Entry 7DC7 (X-ray diffraction, 1.77 A resolution); this record covers chains A and B.

Chain A:
Molecule: D12 Fab heavy chain
From: Homo sapiens
Notes: antibody fragment or engineered binder
Sequence (227 residues; each row starts with the number of its first residue; a row labelled like 82A-82C holds insertion residues (82A, then the next letters in order)):
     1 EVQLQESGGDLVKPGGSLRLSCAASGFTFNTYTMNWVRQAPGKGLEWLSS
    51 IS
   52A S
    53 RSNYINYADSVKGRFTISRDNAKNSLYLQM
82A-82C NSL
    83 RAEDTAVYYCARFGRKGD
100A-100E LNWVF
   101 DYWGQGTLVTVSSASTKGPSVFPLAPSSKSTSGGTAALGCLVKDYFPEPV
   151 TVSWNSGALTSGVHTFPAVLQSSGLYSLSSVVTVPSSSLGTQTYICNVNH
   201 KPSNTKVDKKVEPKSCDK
Disordered / not traced: 214-218
Disulfide bonds: Cys-22/Cys-92, Cys-140/Cys-196
Modified / non-standard residues: Glu-1 (pyroglutamic acid; PCA)
Ligand contacts: ATP (adenosine-5'-triphosphate): Thr-33, Ser-52, Ser-52A, Arg-53, Tyr-56, Asn-58, Phe-95, Gly-96, Arg-97, Lys-98, Leu-100A, Asn-100B, Trp-100C, Val-100D

Chain B:
Molecule: D12 Fab light chain
From: Homo sapiens
Notes: antibody fragment or engineered binder
Sequence (216 residues; each row starts with the number of its first residue; note: 4 numbers in that range are skipped by the numbering (no residue carries them; nothing is unmodelled there); a row labelled like 27A-27C holds insertion residues (27A, then the next letters in order)):
     1 QSALTQPPS
    11 ASGSPGQSVTISCTGTS
27A-27C SDV
    28 GGYNYVSWYQQHPGKAPKLMIYEVSKRPSGVPDRFSGSKSGNTASLTVSG
    78 LQAEDEADYFCSSYAGSN
   95A N
    96 VVFGGGTKLTVLGQPKAAPSVTLFPPSSEELQANKATLVCLISDFYPGAV
   146 TVAWKADSSPVKAGVETTTPSKQS
   171 NNKYAASSYLSLTPEQWKSHRSYSCQVTHEG
   204 STVEKTVAPTECS
Disordered / not traced: 214-216
Disulfide bonds: Cys-23/Cys-88, Cys-135/Cys-195

Interface between chain A and chain B:
Pairs across the interface (66):
  Gln-39(A) / Gln-38(B)
  Gln-39(A) / Phe-87(B)
  Gly-44(A) / Phe-87(B)
  Gly-44(A) / Gly-99(B)
  Gly-44(A) / Gly-100(B)
  Leu-45(A) / Phe-87(B)  hydrophobic
  Leu-45(A) / Phe-98(B)
  Leu-45(A) / Gly-99(B)
  Trp-47(A) / Asn-95(B)
  Trp-47(A) / Asn-95A(B)
  Trp-47(A) / Val-96(B)
  Trp-47(A) / Phe-98(B)
  Asn-58(A) / Asn-95(B)
  Tyr-91(A) / Gln-38(B)  hydrogen bond
  Tyr-91(A) / Pro-44(B)
  Asp-100(A) / Tyr-49(B)
  Asp-100(A) / Glu-50(B)
  Leu-100A(A) / Tyr-49(B)  hydrophobic
  Asn-100B(A) / Tyr-32(B)  hydrogen bond
  Trp-100C(A) / Tyr-32(B)
  Trp-100C(A) / Tyr-91(B)  hydrophobic
  Trp-100C(A) / Asn-95(B)
  Trp-100C(A) / Val-96(B)  hydrophobic
  Val-100D(A) / Ser-34(B)
  Val-100D(A) / Tyr-36(B)
  Val-100D(A) / Leu-46(B)  hydrophobic
  Val-100D(A) / Tyr-49(B)  hydrophobic
  Phe-100E(A) / Tyr-36(B)  hydrogen bond (backbone-side chain)
  Phe-100E(A) / Val-96(B)  hydrophobic
  Phe-100E(A) / Phe-98(B)  hydrophobic
  Trp-103(A) / Tyr-36(B)
  Trp-103(A) / Ala-43(B)
  Trp-103(A) / Pro-44(B)
  Gly-104(A) / Ala-43(B)
  Gln-105(A) / Gly-41(B)  hydrogen bond (side chain-backbone)
  Gln-105(A) / Lys-42(B)
  Gln-105(A) / Ala-43(B)
  Phe-122(A) / Ser-122(B)
  Phe-122(A) / Glu-124(B)
  Phe-122(A) / Glu-125(B)
  Pro-123(A) / Ser-122(B)
  Pro-123(A) / Glu-124(B)
  Leu-124(A) / Phe-119(B)
  Ala-125(A) / Phe-119(B)
  Ser-130(A) / Phe-119(B)
  Ala-137(A) / Phe-119(B)
  Leu-141(A) / Thr-132(B)
  Leu-141(A) / Tyr-179(B)  hydrophobic
  Lys-143(A) / Thr-132(B)  hydrogen bond
  His-164(A) / Lys-167(B)
  His-164(A) / Gln-168(B)
  His-164(A) / Ala-175(B)
  Phe-166(A) / Leu-136(B)  hydrophobic
  Phe-166(A) / Ala-175(B)  hydrophobic
  Phe-166(A) / Ala-176(B)
  Phe-166(A) / Ser-177(B)
  Pro-167(A) / Thr-163(B)
  Pro-167(A) / Ser-166(B)
  Val-169(A) / Thr-163(B)
  Val-169(A) / Tyr-179(B)  hydrophobic
  Leu-178(A) / Tyr-179(B)
  Ser-179(A) / Val-134(B)
  Ser-179(A) / Leu-136(B)
  Ser-179(A) / Tyr-179(B)  hydrogen bond
  Val-181(A) / Leu-136(B)  hydrophobic
  Lys-209(A) / Glu-124(B)  salt bridge
Interface residues without a listed pair, chain A (43 interface residues in all): Val-37, Lys-43, Glu-46, Tyr-59, Ala-60, Phe-95, Asp-101, Val-121, Leu-138, Val-163, Ala-168, Leu-170
Interface residues without a listed pair, chain B (42 interface residues in all): Ser-2, Thr-117, Ile-137, Glu-161, Thr-162, Thr-164, Ser-169, Ser-181

Overview:
43 residues of chain A and 42 residues of chain B are in contact, with 6 hydrogen bonds and 1 salt bridge.
Polar pairs include Lys-209(A)/Glu-124(B), Tyr-91(A)/Gln-38(B) and Asn-100B(A)/Tyr-32(B). Bound to chain A:
ATP.
Chain A is D12 Fab heavy chain and chain B is D12 Fab light chain, both from Homo sapiens; the structure,
Crystal structure of D12 Fab-ATP complex, was determined by X-ray diffraction (same publication as 7DC8).
